Entry 1V4X (X-ray diffraction, 1.60 A resolution); this record covers chains A and C of the 4 polymer chains in the assembly.

# Chain A
Name: hemoglobin alpha chain
Organism: Thunnus thynnus
Reference sequence: Q8AYM0 (Q8AYM0_THUTH); residues 1-143 here correspond to UniProt positions 2-144 (UniProt number = residue number + 1)
Chain sequence (144 residues; each row starts with the number of its first residue; numbering starts at 0):
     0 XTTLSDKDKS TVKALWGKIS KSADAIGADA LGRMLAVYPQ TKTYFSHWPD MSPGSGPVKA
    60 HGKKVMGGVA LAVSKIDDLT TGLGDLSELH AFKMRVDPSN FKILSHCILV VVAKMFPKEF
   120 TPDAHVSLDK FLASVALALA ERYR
Modified positions: ACE (acetyl group) at position 0
Ion coordination: heme Fe near His89 (its only coordinating residue here)
Ligand contacts: heme (HEM): Met33, Thr40, Tyr43, Phe44, His46, Trp47, His60, Lys63, Val64, Gly67, Val68, Leu85, Leu88, His89, Met93, Val95, Asn99, Phe100, Leu103, Ile107, Val134, Leu138

# Chain C
Name: hemoglobin alpha chain
Organism: Thunnus thynnus
Reference sequence: Q8AYM0 (Q8AYM0_THUTH); residues 401-543 here correspond to UniProt positions 2-144 (UniProt number = residue number - 399)
Chain sequence (144 residues; each row starts with the number of its first residue):
   400 XTTLSDKDKS TVKALWGKIS KSADAIGADA LGRMLAVYPQ TKTYFSHWPD MSPGSGPVKA
   460 HGKKVMGGVA LAVSKIDDLT TGLGDLSELH AFKMRVDPSN FKILSHCILV VVAKMFPKEF
   520 TPDAHVSLDK FLASVALALA ERYR
Modified positions: ACE (acetyl group) at position 400
Ion coordination: heme Fe near His489 (its only coordinating residue here)
Ligand contacts: heme (HEM): Met433, Thr440, Tyr443, Phe444, Trp447, His460, Lys463, Val464, Gly467, Val468, Leu485, Leu488, His489, Met493, Val495, Asn499, Phe500, Leu503, Ile507, Val534, Leu538

# How chain A and chain C interact
Pairs across the interface (16):
  ACE_0(A) - Leu536(C)
  Thr1(A) - Leu536(C)
  Thr1(A) - Ala539(C)
  Thr1(A) - Glu540(C)
  Thr2(A) - Glu540(C)  hydrogen bond (backbone-side chain)
  Asp128(A) - Arg543(C)  salt bridge
  Lys129(A) - Arg543(C)  hydrogen bond (side chain-backbone)
  Leu136(A) - ACE_400(C)
  Leu136(A) - Thr401(C)
  Leu136(A) - Leu536(C)  hydrophobic
  Ala139(A) - Thr401(C)
  Glu140(A) - Thr401(C)
  Glu140(A) - Thr402(C)  hydrogen bond (side chain-backbone)
  Arg143(A) - Val525(C)
  Arg143(A) - Asp528(C)  salt bridge
  Arg143(A) - Lys529(C)  hydrogen bond (backbone-side chain)
Interface residues without a listed pair, chain A (10 interface residues in all): Val125
Interface residues without a listed pair, chain C (11 interface residues in all): Thr479

# In short
10 residues of chain A and 11 residues of chain C are in contact, with 4 hydrogen bonds and 2 salt bridges.
Among the polar pairs are Asp128(A)-Arg543(C), Arg143(A)-Asp528(C) and Thr2(A)-Glu540(C). Chain A binds heme.
Bound to chain C: heme.
Both chains are hemoglobin alpha chain (Thunnus thynnus). Entry 1V4X (Crystal structure of bluefin tuna
hemoglobin deoxy form at pH5.0) was determined by X-ray diffraction, deposited together with 1V4U and 1V4W.
